7AR7 - chains L and M of the 46 polymer chains in the assembly; structure by electron microscopy, 3.72 A resolution.

# Chain L
Name: NADH-ubiquinone oxidoreductase chain 5
From: Arabidopsis thaliana
Notes: EC 7.1.1.2
UniProt: P29388 (NU5M_ARATH); residue numbers follow UniProt; this construct covers 1-615
Amino-acid sequence (615 residues; numbered 1 to 615; the number before each row is that of its first residue):
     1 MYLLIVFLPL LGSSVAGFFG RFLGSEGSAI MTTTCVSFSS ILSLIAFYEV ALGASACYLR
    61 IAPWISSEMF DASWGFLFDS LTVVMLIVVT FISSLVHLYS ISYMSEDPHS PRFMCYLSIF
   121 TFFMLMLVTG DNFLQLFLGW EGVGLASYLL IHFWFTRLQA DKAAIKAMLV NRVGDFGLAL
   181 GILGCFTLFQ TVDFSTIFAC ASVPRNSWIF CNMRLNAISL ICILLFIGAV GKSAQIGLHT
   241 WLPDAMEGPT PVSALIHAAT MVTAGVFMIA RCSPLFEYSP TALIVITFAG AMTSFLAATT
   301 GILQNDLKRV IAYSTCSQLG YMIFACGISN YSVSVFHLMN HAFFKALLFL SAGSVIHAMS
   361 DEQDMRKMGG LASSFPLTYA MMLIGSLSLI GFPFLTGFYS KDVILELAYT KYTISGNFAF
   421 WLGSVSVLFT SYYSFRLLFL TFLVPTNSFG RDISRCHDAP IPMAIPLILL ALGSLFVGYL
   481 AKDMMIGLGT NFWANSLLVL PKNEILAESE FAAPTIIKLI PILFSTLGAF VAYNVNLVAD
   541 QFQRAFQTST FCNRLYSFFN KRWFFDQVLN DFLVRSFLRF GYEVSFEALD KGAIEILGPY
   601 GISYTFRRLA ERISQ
Differences from the reference sequence: conflict Phe91 (Ser in P29388), Phe288 (Ser in P29388), Leu537 (Pro in P29388)
Ligand contacts: phosphatidylcholine (PC7; (7S)-4-hydroxy-N,N,N-trimethyl-9-oxo-7-[(palmitoyloxy)methyl]-3,5,8-trioxa-4-phosphahexacosan-1-aminium 4-oxide): Leu10, Ser13, Ser14, Gly17, Phe18, His109, Arg112, Cys115, Tyr116, Ile119, Phe122, Phe123

# Chain M
Name: NADH-ubiquinone oxidoreductase chain 4
From: Arabidopsis thaliana
Notes: EC 7.1.1.2
UniProt: P93313 (NU4M_ARATH); numbering as in UniProt (aligned over 9-495)
Amino-acid sequence (487 residues; numbered 9 to 495; the number before each row is that of its first residue):
     9 YFNLSGLILC PVLGSIILLF IPNSRIRLIR LIGLCASLIT FLYSLVLWIQ FDSSTAKFQF
    69 VESLRWLPYE NINFYLGIDG ISLFFVILTT FLIPICILVG WSGMRSYGKE YIIAFLICEF
   129 LMIAVFCMLD LLLFYVFFES VLIPMFIIIG VWGSRQRKIK AAYQFFLYTL LGSLFMLLAI
   189 LLILFQTGTT DLQILLTTEF SERRQIFLWI AFFASFAVKV PMVPVHIWLP EAHVEAPTAG
   249 SVILAGILLK FGTYGFLRFS IPMFPEATLC FTPFIYTLSA IAIIYTSLTT LRQIDLKKII
   309 AYSSVAHMNL VTIGMFSLNI QGIGGSILLM LSHGLVSSAL FLCVGVLYDR HKTRLVRYYG
   369 GLVSTMPNFS TIFFFFTLAN MSLPGTSSFI GEFLILVGAF QRNSLVATLA ALGMILGAAY
   429 SLWLYNRVVS GNLKPDFLHK FSDLNGREVF IFIPFLVGLV WMGVYPKVFL DCMHTSVSNL
   489 VQHGKFH
Differences from the reference sequence: conflict Phe146 (Pro in P93313), Leu326 (Pro in P93313), Phe383 (Ser in P93313)
Ligand contacts:
  - Lauryl Maltose Neopentyl Glycol (LMN): Leu72, Arg73, Glu78
  - phosphatidylcholine (PC7; (7S)-4-hydroxy-N,N,N-trimethyl-9-oxo-7-[(palmitoyloxy)methyl]-3,5,8-trioxa-4-phosphahexacosan-1-aminium 4-oxide): Val371, Ser372, Thr373, Pro375, Ser378, Thr379, Phe382, Phe383, Leu386, Leu391, Gly393, Thr394, Tyr433
  - phosphatidylethanolamine (PTY): Ile95, Phe99, Leu339, Leu343, Ile461, Pro462, Val465, Gly466, Val468, Trp469, Val472, Tyr473, Lys475, Val476

# Chain L / chain M interface
Pairs across the interface (71):
  Pro63(L) - Tyr473(M)
  Pro63(L) - Lys475(M)
  Trp64(L) - Pro392(M)  hydrophobic
  Trp64(L) - Gly393(M)
  Trp64(L) - Gly471(M)  hydrogen bond (side chain-backbone)
  Trp64(L) - Val472(M)
  Trp64(L) - Pro474(M)
  Ile65(L) - Ile398(M)  hydrophobic
  Ile65(L) - Leu478(M)  hydrophobic
  Ser66(L) - Lys475(M)
  Ser66(L) - His482(M)  hydrogen bond (backbone-side chain)
  Ser67(L) - His482(M)
  Glu68(L) - Ile328(M)
  Glu68(L) - Gln329(M)
  Trp74(L) - Val472(M)  hydrogen bond (side chain-backbone)
  Leu134(L) - Phe397(M)  hydrophobic
  Phe137(L) - Phe397(M)  hydrophobic
  Leu138(L) - Pro392(M)  hydrophobic
  Glu141(L) - Leu391(M)
  Leu145(L) - Leu386(M)  hydrophobic
  Tyr148(L) - Leu430(M)  hydrophobic
  Tyr148(L) - Tyr433(M)
  Tyr148(L) - Asn434(M)  hydrogen bond
  Leu149(L) - Phe382(M)  hydrophobic
  His152(L) - Asn434(M)
  His152(L) - Ser438(M)  hydrogen bond
  Phe155(L) - Val371(M)  hydrophobic
  Phe155(L) - Ser372(M)
  Phe155(L) - Ser438(M)  hydrogen bond (backbone-side chain)
  Phe155(L) - Gly439(M)  hydrogen bond (backbone-backbone)
  Thr156(L) - Gly439(M)
  Thr156(L) - Asn440(M)
  Asp161(L) - Ser438(M)  hydrogen bond
  Ile165(L) - Trp431(M)
  Ile165(L) - Asn434(M)
  Met168(L) - Leu430(M)  hydrophobic
  Leu169(L) - Ala427(M)  hydrophobic
  Arg172(L) - Ala419(M)  hydrogen bond (side chain-backbone)
  Arg172(L) - Met422(M)  hydrogen bond (side chain-backbone)
  Arg172(L) - Ile423(M)
  Val173(L) - Ile423(M)  hydrophobic
  Phe176(L) - Thr416(M)
  Phe176(L) - Ala419(M)
  Phe176(L) - Leu420(M)
  Ala179(L) - Phe401(M)  hydrophobic
  Leu180(L) - Ala419(M)  hydrophobic
  Leu183(L) - Phe408(M)  hydrophobic
  Phe186(L) - Val405(M)  hydrophobic
  Thr187(L) - Gln409(M)
  Cys211(L) - Ser412(M)
  Cys211(L) - Leu413(M)  hydrophobic
  Phe577(L) - Leu296(M)
  Leu578(L) - Leu299(M)  hydrophobic
  Leu578(L) - Arg300(M)
  Gly581(L) - Leu296(M)
  Gly581(L) - Thr297(M)
  Tyr582(L) - Arg300(M)
  Ser585(L) - Tyr293(M)
  Ser585(L) - Thr297(M)  hydrogen bond
  Leu589(L) - Tyr293(M)  hydrophobic
  Asp590(L) - His234(M)  salt bridge
  Asp590(L) - Ile235(M)
  Asp590(L) - Thr297(M)
  Asp590(L) - Tyr310(M)
  Lys591(L) - Lys168(M)
  Lys591(L) - Ile235(M)
  Ile594(L) - Pro232(M)
  Glu595(L) - Ile235(M)
  Pro599(L) - Tyr176(M)
  Tyr600(L) - Tyr171(M)
  Tyr600(L) - Leu175(M)  hydrophobic
Other interface residues (no listed pair), chain L (50 interface residues in all): Ala62, Phe70, Lys162, Ile182, Gln190, Ile209, Phe210, Phe586
Other interface residues (no listed pair), chain M (55 interface residues in all): Gln172, Glu239, Gln301, Leu402, Ala426

# Summary
50 residues of chain L face 55 of chain M across their interface; the contacts include 11 hydrogen bonds and 1
salt bridge. Polar pairs include Asp590(L)-His234(M), Trp64(L)-Gly471(M) and Ser66(L)-His482(M).
Phosphatidylcholine is bound between chain L and chain M.
Chain L is NADH-ubiquinone oxidoreductase chain 5 and chain M is NADH-ubiquinone oxidoreductase chain 4, both
from Arabidopsis thaliana; the structure, Cryo-EM structure of Arabidopsis thaliana complex-I (open
conformation), was determined by electron microscopy together with 7AQQ, 7AQR, 7AQW, 7AR8, 7AR9, 7ARB, 7ARC
and 7ARD from the same study.
